PDB entry 8VYO | electron microscopy, 3.74 A resolution | chains A and B of the 3 polymer chains in the assembly

== Chain A ==
Name: Serine/threonine-protein kinase B-raf
Source organism: Homo sapiens
Notes: EC 2.7.11.1
UniProtKB: P15056 (BRAF_HUMAN); residue numbers follow UniProt; this construct covers 1-766
Sequence (767 residues; numbered 0 to 766; the number before each row is that of its first residue; numbering starts at 0):
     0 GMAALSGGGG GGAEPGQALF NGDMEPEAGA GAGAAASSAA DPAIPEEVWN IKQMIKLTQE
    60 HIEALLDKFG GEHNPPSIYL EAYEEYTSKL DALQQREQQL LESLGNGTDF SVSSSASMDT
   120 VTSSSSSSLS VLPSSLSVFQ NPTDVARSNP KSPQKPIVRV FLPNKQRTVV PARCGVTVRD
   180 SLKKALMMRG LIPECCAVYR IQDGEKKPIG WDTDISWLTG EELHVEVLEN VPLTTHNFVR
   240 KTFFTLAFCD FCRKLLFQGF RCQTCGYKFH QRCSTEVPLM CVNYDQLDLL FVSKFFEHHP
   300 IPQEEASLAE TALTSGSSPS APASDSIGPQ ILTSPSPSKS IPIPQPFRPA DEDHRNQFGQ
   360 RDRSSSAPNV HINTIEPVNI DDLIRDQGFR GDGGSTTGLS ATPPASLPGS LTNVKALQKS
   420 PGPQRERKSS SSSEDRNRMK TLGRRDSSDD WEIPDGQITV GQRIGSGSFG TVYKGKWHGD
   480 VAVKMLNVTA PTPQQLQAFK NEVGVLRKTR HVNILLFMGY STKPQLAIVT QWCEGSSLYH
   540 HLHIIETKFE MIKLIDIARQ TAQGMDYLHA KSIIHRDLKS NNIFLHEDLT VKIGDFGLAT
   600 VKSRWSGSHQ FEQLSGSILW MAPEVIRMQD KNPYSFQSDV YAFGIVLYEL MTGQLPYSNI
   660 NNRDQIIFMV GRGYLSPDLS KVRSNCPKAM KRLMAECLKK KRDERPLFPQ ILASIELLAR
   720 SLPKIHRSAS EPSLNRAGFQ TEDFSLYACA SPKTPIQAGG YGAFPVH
Unresolved in the structure: 0-234, 271-360, 371-460, 603-614, 628-630, 739-766
Modified / non-standard residues: Ser365 (phosphoserine; SEP); Ser729 (phosphoserine; SEP)
Construct notes: expression tag (0)
Bound ions: Zn2+ site 1: His235, Cys261, Thr263, Cys264; Zn2+ site 2: Cys248, Cys251, His269
Swiss-Prot annotation at these positions:
  - zinc finger: Thr234 to Cys280 (Phorbol-ester/DAG-type)
  - active site: Asp576 (Proton acceptor)
  - binding site (Zn(2+)): His235, Cys248, Cys251, Cys261, Cys264, His269, Cys272, Cys280
  - binding site (ATP): Ile463 to Val471, Lys483
  - site (Breakpoint for translocation to form KIAA1549-BRAF fusion protein): Asp380, Asp381, Met438, Lys439
  - modified residue: Ala2 (N-acetylalanine), Ser151 (Phosphoserine), Ser333 (Phosphoserine), Ser365 (Phosphoserine), Thr373 (Phosphothreonine), Thr396 (Phosphothreonine), Ser399 (Phosphoserine), Thr401 (Phosphothreonine), Ser446 (Phosphoserine), Ser447 (Phosphoserine), Arg671 (Omega-N-methylarginine), Ser729 (Phosphoserine), Ser750 (Phosphoserine), Thr753 (Phosphothreonine)
  - cross-link: Lys578 (Glycyl lysine isopeptide (Lys-Gly) (interchain with G-Cter in ubiquitin))
  - natural variant: Thr241 (T241M: In NS7; T241P: In CFC1 and LPRD3; T241R: In NS7), Thr244 (T244P: In CFC1), Leu245 (L245F: In CFC1), Ala246 (A246P: In CFC1), Gln257 (Q257R: In CFC1), Gln262 (Q262K: In CFC1), Glu275 (E275K: In CFC1), Arg462 (R462I: In CRC), Ile463 (I463S: In CRC), Gly464 (G464E: In CRC; G464V: In a colorectal cancer cell line), Gly466 (G466A: In melanoma; G466E: In melanoma; G466V: In LNCR), Ser467 (S467A: In CFC1), 19 further natural variant entries in UniProt
  - mutagenesis: Met53 (M53D: Reduces interaction with KSR1 and MAP2K1 and thus phosphorylation of MAP2K1), Lys88 (K88E: Reduces interaction with KSR1 and MAP2K1 and thus phosphorylation of MAP2K1), Lys483 (K483S: Reduces kinase activity with MAP2K1), Arg509 (R509H: Loss of MAP2K1-mediated-BRAF-KSR1 dimerization), Lys578 (K578R: Blocks EGF-induced ubiquitination and ERK activation), Ile666 (I666R: No effect on MAP2K1-mediated-BRAF-KSR1 dimerization, however loss of BRAF-mediated phosphorylation of MAP2K1), Arg671 (R671K: Increased kinase activity and stability in response to EGF treatment)

== Chain B ==
Name: 14-3-3 protein zeta/delta
Source organism: Homo sapiens
UniProtKB: P63104 (1433Z_HUMAN); residues 2-230 here = UniProt positions 2-230
Sequence (229 residues; numbered 2 to 230; the number before each row is that of its first residue):
     2 DKNELVQKAK LAEQAERYDD MAACMKSVTE QGAELSNEER NLLSVAYKNV VGARRSSWRV
    62 VSSIEQKTEG AEKKQQMARE YREKIETELR DICNDVLSLL EKFLIPNASQ AESKVFYLKM
   122 KGDYYRYLAE VAAGDDKKGI VDQSQQAYQE AFEISKKEMQ PTHPIRLGLA LNFSVFYYEI
   182 LNSPEKACSL AKTAFDEAIA ELDTLSEESY KDSTLIMQLL RDNLTLWTS
Unresolved in the structure: 70-71, 134-137

== Interface between chain A and chain B ==
Pairs across the interface (37):
  His235(A) with Lys212(B)
  Arg239(A) with Gln15(B)
  Lys240(A) with Glu17(B)
  Thr241(A) with Glu17(B), hydrogen bond
  Asn684(A) with Leu227(B)
  Lys687(A) with Asp223(B), salt bridge
  Pro722(A) with Arg60(B)
  Lys723(A) with Arg60(B), hydrogen bond (backbone-side chain)
  His725(A) with Arg56(B); Arg60(B), hydrogen bond
  Arg726(A) with Tyr179(B), hydrogen bond; Glu180(B); Leu227(B)
  Ser727(A) with Glu180(B), hydrogen bond; Asn224(B); Trp228(B)
  Ala728(A) with Val176(B); Asn224(B), hydrogen bond (backbone-side chain)
  Ser729(A) with Lys49(B); Arg56(B); Arg127(B); Tyr128(B); Leu172(B); Asn173(B); Leu220(B)
  Glu730(A) with Lys120(B), salt bridge; Leu172(B); Asn173(B), hydrogen bond
  Pro731(A) with Leu220(B), hydrophobic
  Ser732(A) with Val46(B); Lys49(B)
  Leu733(A) with Ile217(B), hydrophobic
  Asn734(A) with Lys212(B)
  Arg735(A) with Glu14(B), salt bridge; Glu39(B), salt bridge; Asn42(B), hydrogen bond; Leu43(B)
Other interface residues (no listed pair), chain A (24 interface residues in all): Asn236, Gln257, Thr263, Ser683, Ile724
Other interface residues (no listed pair), chain B (33 interface residues in all): Tyr19, Asn50, Ser57, Ser64, Asp124, Gly169, Leu216, Thr226

== Summary ==
24 residues of chain A and 33 residues of chain B are in contact; the contacts include 8 hydrogen bonds and 4
salt bridges. Polar pairs include Lys687(A)-Asp223(B), Glu730(A)-Lys120(B) and Arg735(A)-Glu14(B).
Here chain A is Serine/threonine-protein kinase B-raf and chain B is 14-3-3 protein zeta/delta, both from Homo
sapiens. Entry 8VYO (Cryo-EM Structure of the BRAF WT monomer) was determined by electron microscopy,
deposited together with 8VYP, 8VYQ, 8VYR, 8VYS and 8VYU.
